Entry 3I9V (X-ray diffraction, 3.10 A resolution); this record covers chains 3 and 5 of the 8 polymer chains in the assembly.

# Chain 3
Name: NADH-quinone oxidoreductase subunit 3
From: Thermus thermophilus
Notes: EC 1.6.99.5
Reference sequence: Q56223 (NQO3_THET8); residue numbers follow UniProt; this construct covers 1-783
Amino-acid sequence (783 residues; numbered 1 to 783; the number before each row is that of its first residue):
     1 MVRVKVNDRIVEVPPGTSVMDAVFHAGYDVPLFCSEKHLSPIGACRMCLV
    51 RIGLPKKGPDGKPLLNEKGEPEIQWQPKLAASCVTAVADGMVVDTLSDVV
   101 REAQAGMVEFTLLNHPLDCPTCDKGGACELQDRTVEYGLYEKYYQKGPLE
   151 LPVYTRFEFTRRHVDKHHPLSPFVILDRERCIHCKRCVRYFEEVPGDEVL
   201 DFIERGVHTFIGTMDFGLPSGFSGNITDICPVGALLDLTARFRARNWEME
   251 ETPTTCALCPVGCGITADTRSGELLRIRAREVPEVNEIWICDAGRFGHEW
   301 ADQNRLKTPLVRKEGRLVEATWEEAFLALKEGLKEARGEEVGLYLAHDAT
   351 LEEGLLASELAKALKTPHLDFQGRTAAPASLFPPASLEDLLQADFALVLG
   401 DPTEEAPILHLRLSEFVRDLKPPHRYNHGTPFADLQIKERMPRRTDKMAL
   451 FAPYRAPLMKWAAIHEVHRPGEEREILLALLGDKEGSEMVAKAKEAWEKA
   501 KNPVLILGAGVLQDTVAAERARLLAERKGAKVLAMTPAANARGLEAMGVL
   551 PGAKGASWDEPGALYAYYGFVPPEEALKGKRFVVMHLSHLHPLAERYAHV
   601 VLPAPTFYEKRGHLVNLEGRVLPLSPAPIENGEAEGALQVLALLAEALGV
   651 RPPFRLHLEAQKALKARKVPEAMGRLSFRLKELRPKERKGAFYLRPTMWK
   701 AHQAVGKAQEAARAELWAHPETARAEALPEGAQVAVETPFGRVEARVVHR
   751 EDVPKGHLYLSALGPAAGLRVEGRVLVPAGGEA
Not modelled in the structure: 56-72, 144-149, 778-783
Curated features (UniProtKB/Swiss-Prot):
  - binding site ([2Fe-2S] cluster): Cys-34, Cys-45, Cys-48, Cys-83
  - binding site ([4Fe-4S] cluster): His-115, Cys-119, Cys-122, Cys-128, Cys-181, Cys-184, Cys-187, Cys-230, Cys-256, Cys-259, Cys-263, Cys-291
Ion coordination: 2Fe-2S cluster Fe: Cys-34, Cys-45, Cys-48, Cys-83; 4Fe-4S cluster Fe site 1: His-115, Cys-119, Cys-122, Cys-128; 4Fe-4S cluster Fe site 2: Cys-181, Cys-184, Cys-187, Cys-230; 4Fe-4S cluster Fe site 3: Cys-256, Cys-259, Cys-263, Cys-291; Mn2+: Leu-274, Asp-302
Residues lining bound ligands:
  - 2Fe-2S cluster (FES): Leu-32, Phe-33, Cys-34, Ser-35, Ile-42, Gly-43, Ala-44, Cys-45, Arg-46, Met-47, Cys-48, Cys-83
  - 4Fe-4S cluster (SF4), molecule 1: His-115, Asp-118, Cys-119, Cys-122, Lys-124, Gly-125, Cys-128, Leu-130, Gln-131, Arg-180, Val-232, Gly-233
  - 4Fe-4S cluster (SF4), molecule 2: Cys-181, Ile-182, His-183, Cys-184, Lys-185, Arg-186, Cys-187, Phe-202, Ile-211, Cys-230, Pro-231, Val-232, Ala-234, Leu-235
  - 4Fe-4S cluster (SF4), molecule 3: Cys-256, Leu-258, Cys-259, Val-261, Gly-262, Cys-263, Ile-290, Cys-291, Gly-294, Pro-407, Ile-408
Reported in the primary citation:
  - Mn2+ coordination: Leu-274, Asp-302

# Chain 5
Name: NADH-quinone oxidoreductase subunit 5
From: Thermus thermophilus
Notes: EC 1.6.99.5
Reference sequence: Q56219 (NQO5_THET8); residues 1-207 here = UniProt positions 1-207
Amino-acid sequence (207 residues; row label = number of the first residue in the row):
     1 MRLERVLEEARAKGYPIEDNGLGNLWVVLPRERFKEEMAHYKAMGFNFLA
    51 DIVGLDYLTYPDPRPERFAVVYELVSLPGWKDGDGSRFFVRVYVPEEDPR
   101 LPTVTDLWGSANFLEREVYDLFGIVFEGHPDLRKILTPEDLEGHPLRKDY
   151 PLGETPTLFREGRYIIPAEFRAALTGKDPGLTFYKGGSRKGYRSLWADLK
   201 KAREVKG
Not modelled in the structure: 197-207

# How chain 3 and chain 5 interact
Contacting residue pairs - 44 pairs, chain 3 then chain 5:
  Phe-24(3) / Tyr-184(5)  hydrophobic
  Gly-27(3) / Lys-190(5)  hydrogen bond (backbone-side chain)
  Tyr-28(3) / Lys-190(5)
  Asp-29(3) / Gly-186(5)
  Asp-29(3) / Gly-187(5)  hydrogen bond (side chain-backbone)
  Asp-29(3) / Lys-190(5)  salt bridge
  Val-30(3) / Tyr-184(5)  hydrogen bond (backbone-side chain)
  Leu-32(3) / Tyr-184(5)
  Glu-36(3) / Phe-183(5)
  Gly-126(3) / Leu-181(5)
  Ala-127(3) / Thr-182(5)
  Cys-128(3) / Thr-182(5)
  Glu-129(3) / Thr-182(5)
  Glu-129(3) / Phe-183(5)
  Asp-132(3) / Thr-182(5)  hydrogen bond
  Asp-132(3) / Arg-189(5)  salt bridge
  Arg-133(3) / Thr-182(5)  hydrogen bond
  Arg-133(3) / Tyr-184(5)  hydrogen bond (side chain-backbone)
  Val-135(3) / Ser-188(5)
  Glu-136(3) / Lys-185(5)
  Glu-136(3) / Gly-186(5)  hydrogen bond (side chain-backbone)
  Glu-136(3) / Ser-188(5)  hydrogen bond (backbone-side chain)
  Glu-136(3) / Arg-189(5)  salt bridge
  Tyr-137(3) / Gly-186(5)
  Tyr-137(3) / Gly-187(5)
  Glu-141(3) / Tyr-192(5)  hydrogen bond
  Glu-141(3) / Ser-194(5)
  Glu-141(3) / Leu-195(5)
  Asn-246(3) / Leu-181(5)
  Trp-247(3) / Glu-169(5)
  Trp-247(3) / Phe-170(5)
  Trp-247(3) / Ala-172(5)  hydrophobic
  Glu-248(3) / Glu-169(5)
  Glu-248(3) / Phe-170(5)
  Met-249(3) / Glu-169(5)
  Glu-250(3) / Ile-166(5)
  Glu-250(3) / Glu-169(5)
  Glu-251(3) / Glu-169(5)
  Ser-271(3) / Gly-162(5)
  Ser-271(3) / Arg-163(5)
  Ser-271(3) / Tyr-164(5)  hydrogen bond (side chain-backbone)
  Gly-272(3) / Tyr-164(5)  hydrogen bond (backbone-side chain)
  Phe-432(3) / Tyr-184(5)  hydrophobic
  Pro-628(3) / Tyr-164(5)
Interface residues without a listed pair, chain 3 (31 interface residues in all): Pro-31, Tyr-143, Asp-228, Arg-270
Interface residues without a listed pair, chain 5 (21 interface residues in all): Ile-165

# Overview
The interface between chain 3 and chain 5 involves 31 residues on one side and 21 on the other; the contacts
include 11 hydrogen bonds and 3 salt bridges. Polar contacts include Asp-29(3)/Lys-190(5),
Asp-132(3)/Arg-189(5) and Glu-136(3)/Arg-189(5). Chain 3 binds 3 copies of 4Fe-4S cluster and 2Fe-2S cluster.
The paper reports Mn2+ coordination by Leu-274(3) and Asp-302(3).
Here chain 3 is NADH-quinone oxidoreductase subunit 3 and chain 5 is NADH-quinone oxidoreductase subunit 5,
both from Thermus thermophilus. Entry 3I9V (Crystal structure of the hydrophilic domain of respiratory complex
I from Thermus thermophilus, oxidized, 2 mol/ASU) was determined by X-ray diffraction (same publication as
3IAM and 3IAS).
